Entry 7B9J (X-ray diffraction, 2.20 A resolution); this record covers chain A.

Chain A:
Protein: Lysozyme
From: Gallus gallus
Notes: EC 3.2.1.17
UniProt: P00698 (LYSC_CHICK); residues 1-129 here correspond to UniProt positions 19-147 (UniProt number = residue number + 18)
Chain sequence (129 residues; numbered 1 to 129; the number before each row is that of its first residue):
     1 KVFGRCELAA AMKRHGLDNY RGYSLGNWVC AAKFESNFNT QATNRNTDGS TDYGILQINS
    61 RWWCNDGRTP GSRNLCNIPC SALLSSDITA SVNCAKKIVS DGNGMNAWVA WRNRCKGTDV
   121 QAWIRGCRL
UniProt features mapped onto this chain:
  - active site: Glu35, Asp52
  - binding site (substrate): Asp101
Cystine bridges: Cys6-Cys127, Cys30-Cys115, Cys64-Cys80, Cys76-Cys94
Bound ions: Na+ site 1 near Glu35 (its only coordinating residue here); Na+ site 2: Ser60, Cys64, Ser72, Arg73; Na+ site 3 near Gly67 (its only coordinating residue here)
Residues lining bound ligands:
  - choline ion (CHT), molecule 1: Arg5, Ala122, Trp123
  - choline ion (CHT), molecule 2: Trp62, Trp63, Asp101
  - urea (URE), molecule 1: Ala10, Lys13, Arg14, Leu129
  - urea (URE), molecule 2: Thr43, Asn44, Arg45, Thr51
  - urea (URE), molecule 3: Asn65, Asp66, Gly67, Arg68, Thr69, Pro70, Gly71, Ser72

Summary:
Bound to chain A: choline ion and 3 copies of urea. Ser60, Cys64, Ser72 and Arg73 form the Na+ site 2. UniProt
lists active-site residues Glu35 and Asp52 and substrate-binding residue Asp101.
Chain A is Lysozyme (Gallus gallus); the structure, Lysozyme crystallized in the presence of the hydrated deep
eutectic solvent Choline chloride-Urea 1:2, was determined by X-ray diffraction, deposited together with 7BAZ
and 7BB1.
